Entry 5LMD (X-ray diffraction, 1.70 A resolution); this record covers chain A.

[Chain A]
Name: Carbonic anhydrase 2
Organism: Homo sapiens
Notes: EC 4.2.1.1
UniProt: P00918 (CAH2_HUMAN); the author numbering skips numbers that UniProt does not, so the offset changes along the chain: 1-125 = UniProt 1-125; 127-261 = UniProt 126-260
Chain sequence (262 residues; numbered -1 to 261; 1 number in that range is skipped by the numbering (no residue carries it; nothing is unmodelled there); the number before each row is that of its first residue; numbers below 1 keep their minus sign (Met-1 is residue -1)):
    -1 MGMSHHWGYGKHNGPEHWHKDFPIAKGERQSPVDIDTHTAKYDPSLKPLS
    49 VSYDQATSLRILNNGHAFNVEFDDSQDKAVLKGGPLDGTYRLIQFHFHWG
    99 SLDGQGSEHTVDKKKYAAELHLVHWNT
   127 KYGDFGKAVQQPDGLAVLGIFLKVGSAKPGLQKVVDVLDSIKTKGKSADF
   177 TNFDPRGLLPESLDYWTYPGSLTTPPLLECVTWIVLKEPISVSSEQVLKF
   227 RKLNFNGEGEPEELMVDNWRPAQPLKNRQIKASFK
Not modelled in the structure: -1 to 3
Construct notes: initiating methionine (-1); expression tag (0)
Ion coordination: Zn2+: His94, His96, His119 (together with RC4)
Residues lining bound ligands: RC4 (1-[7,7-bis(oxidanyl)-8-oxa-7-boranuidabicyclo[4.3.0]nona-1,3,5-trien-4-yl]-3-(2-methoxy-5-methyl-phenyl)urea): Gln92, His94, His96, Glu106, His119, Val121, Phe131, Gly132, Val135, Leu141, Val143, Ser197, Leu198, Thr199, Thr200, Pro201, Pro202, Trp209

[Summary]
Bound to chain A: compound RC4. His94, His96 and His119 form the Zn2+ site.
Chain A is Carbonic anhydrase 2 (Homo sapiens); the structure, The crystal structure of hCA II in complex with
a benzoxaborole inhibitor, was determined by X-ray diffraction together with 5JQ0 and 5JQT from the same
study.
